Entry 7VAQ (electron microscopy, 3.60 A resolution); this record covers chains D and J of the 12 polymer chains in the assembly.

[Chain D]
Protein: V-type ATP synthase beta chain
Source organism: Thermus thermophilus HB8
UniProtKB: Q56404 (VATB_THET8); residue numbers follow UniProt; this construct covers 1-478
Sequence (478 residues; row label = number of the first residue in the row):
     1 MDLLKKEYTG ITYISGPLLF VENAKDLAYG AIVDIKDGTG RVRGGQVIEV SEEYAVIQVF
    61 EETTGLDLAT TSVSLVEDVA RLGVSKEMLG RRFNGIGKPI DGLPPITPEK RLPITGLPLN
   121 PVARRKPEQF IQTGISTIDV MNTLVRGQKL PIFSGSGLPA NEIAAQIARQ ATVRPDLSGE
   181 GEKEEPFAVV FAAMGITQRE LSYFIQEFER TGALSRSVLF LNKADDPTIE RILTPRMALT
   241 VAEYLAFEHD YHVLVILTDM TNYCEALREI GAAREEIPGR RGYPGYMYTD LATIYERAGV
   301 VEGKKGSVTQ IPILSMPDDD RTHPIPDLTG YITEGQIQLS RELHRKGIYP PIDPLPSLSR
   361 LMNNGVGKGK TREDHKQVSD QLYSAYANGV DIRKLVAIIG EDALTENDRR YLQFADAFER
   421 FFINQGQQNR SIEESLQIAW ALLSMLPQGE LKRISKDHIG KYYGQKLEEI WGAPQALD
Not modelled in the structure: 1-4, 475-478

[Chain J]
Protein: V-type ATP synthase subunit E
Source organism: Thermus thermophilus HB8
UniProtKB: P74901 (VATE_THET8); residue numbers follow UniProt; this construct covers 1-188
Sequence (188 residues; numbered 1 to 188; the number before each row is that of its first residue):
     1 MSKLEAILSQ EVEAEIQALL QEAEAKAEAV KREAEEKAKA LLQARERALE AQYRAALRRA
    61 ESAGELLVAT ARTQARGEVL EEVRRRVREA LEALPQKPEW PEVVRKLALE ALEALPGAKA
   121 LVANPEDLPH LEALARERGV ELQAEPALRL GVRAVGAEGK TQVENSLLAR LDRAWDALSS
   181 KVAQALWG
Not modelled in the structure: 1-60, 188

[Chain D / chain J interface]
Residue-residue contacts - 20 pairs, chain D then chain J:
  Lys-5(D) with Gln-162(J); Val-163(J); Glu-164(J), hydrogen bond (backbone-backbone)
  Lys-6(D) with Leu-115(J); Thr-161(J); Gln-162(J); Val-163(J)
  Glu-7(D) with Thr-161(J); Gln-162(J), hydrogen bond (backbone-backbone)
  Tyr-8(D) with Lys-160(J); Thr-161(J)
  Thr-9(D) with Gly-159(J); Lys-160(J), hydrogen bond (backbone-backbone)
  Asn-23(D) with Lys-160(J); Thr-161(J)
  Leu-75(D) with Arg-173(J)
  Val-76(D) with Arg-173(J), hydrogen bond (backbone-side chain)
  Leu-103(D) with Thr-70(J)
  Thr-107(D) with Ser-180(J)
  Pro-108(D) with Ser-180(J), hydrogen bond (backbone-side chain)
Also at the interface, not in a pair above, chain D (15 interface residues in all): Gly-10, Pro-104, Glu-109, Ser-215
Also at the interface, not in a pair above, chain J (18 interface residues in all): Leu-66, Thr-73, Gln-74, Gly-77, Glu-158, Ala-169, Asp-176, Ser-179

[In short]
Chain D and chain J form an interface of 15 and 18 residues respectively, with 5 hydrogen bonds. Polar pairs
include Val-76(D)/Arg-173(J), Pro-108(D)/Ser-180(J) and Lys-5(D)/Glu-164(J).
Chain D is V-type ATP synthase beta chain and chain J is V-type ATP synthase subunit E, both from Thermus
thermophilus HB8; the structure, V1EG of V/A-ATPase from Thermus thermophilus, high ATP, state3-2, was
determined by electron microscopy together with 7VAI, 7VAJ, 7VAK, 7VAL, 7VAM, 7VAN and 11 further entries from
the same study.
